Entry 7DCO (electron microscopy, 2.50 A resolution); this record covers chains A and H of the 56 polymer chains in the assembly.

== Chain A ==
Protein: PRP8 isoform 1
Organism: Saccharomyces cerevisiae
Reference sequence: A0A6A5PW68 (A0A6A5PW68_YEASX); numbering as in UniProt (aligned over 1-2413)
Sequence (2413 residues; row label = number of the first residue in the row):
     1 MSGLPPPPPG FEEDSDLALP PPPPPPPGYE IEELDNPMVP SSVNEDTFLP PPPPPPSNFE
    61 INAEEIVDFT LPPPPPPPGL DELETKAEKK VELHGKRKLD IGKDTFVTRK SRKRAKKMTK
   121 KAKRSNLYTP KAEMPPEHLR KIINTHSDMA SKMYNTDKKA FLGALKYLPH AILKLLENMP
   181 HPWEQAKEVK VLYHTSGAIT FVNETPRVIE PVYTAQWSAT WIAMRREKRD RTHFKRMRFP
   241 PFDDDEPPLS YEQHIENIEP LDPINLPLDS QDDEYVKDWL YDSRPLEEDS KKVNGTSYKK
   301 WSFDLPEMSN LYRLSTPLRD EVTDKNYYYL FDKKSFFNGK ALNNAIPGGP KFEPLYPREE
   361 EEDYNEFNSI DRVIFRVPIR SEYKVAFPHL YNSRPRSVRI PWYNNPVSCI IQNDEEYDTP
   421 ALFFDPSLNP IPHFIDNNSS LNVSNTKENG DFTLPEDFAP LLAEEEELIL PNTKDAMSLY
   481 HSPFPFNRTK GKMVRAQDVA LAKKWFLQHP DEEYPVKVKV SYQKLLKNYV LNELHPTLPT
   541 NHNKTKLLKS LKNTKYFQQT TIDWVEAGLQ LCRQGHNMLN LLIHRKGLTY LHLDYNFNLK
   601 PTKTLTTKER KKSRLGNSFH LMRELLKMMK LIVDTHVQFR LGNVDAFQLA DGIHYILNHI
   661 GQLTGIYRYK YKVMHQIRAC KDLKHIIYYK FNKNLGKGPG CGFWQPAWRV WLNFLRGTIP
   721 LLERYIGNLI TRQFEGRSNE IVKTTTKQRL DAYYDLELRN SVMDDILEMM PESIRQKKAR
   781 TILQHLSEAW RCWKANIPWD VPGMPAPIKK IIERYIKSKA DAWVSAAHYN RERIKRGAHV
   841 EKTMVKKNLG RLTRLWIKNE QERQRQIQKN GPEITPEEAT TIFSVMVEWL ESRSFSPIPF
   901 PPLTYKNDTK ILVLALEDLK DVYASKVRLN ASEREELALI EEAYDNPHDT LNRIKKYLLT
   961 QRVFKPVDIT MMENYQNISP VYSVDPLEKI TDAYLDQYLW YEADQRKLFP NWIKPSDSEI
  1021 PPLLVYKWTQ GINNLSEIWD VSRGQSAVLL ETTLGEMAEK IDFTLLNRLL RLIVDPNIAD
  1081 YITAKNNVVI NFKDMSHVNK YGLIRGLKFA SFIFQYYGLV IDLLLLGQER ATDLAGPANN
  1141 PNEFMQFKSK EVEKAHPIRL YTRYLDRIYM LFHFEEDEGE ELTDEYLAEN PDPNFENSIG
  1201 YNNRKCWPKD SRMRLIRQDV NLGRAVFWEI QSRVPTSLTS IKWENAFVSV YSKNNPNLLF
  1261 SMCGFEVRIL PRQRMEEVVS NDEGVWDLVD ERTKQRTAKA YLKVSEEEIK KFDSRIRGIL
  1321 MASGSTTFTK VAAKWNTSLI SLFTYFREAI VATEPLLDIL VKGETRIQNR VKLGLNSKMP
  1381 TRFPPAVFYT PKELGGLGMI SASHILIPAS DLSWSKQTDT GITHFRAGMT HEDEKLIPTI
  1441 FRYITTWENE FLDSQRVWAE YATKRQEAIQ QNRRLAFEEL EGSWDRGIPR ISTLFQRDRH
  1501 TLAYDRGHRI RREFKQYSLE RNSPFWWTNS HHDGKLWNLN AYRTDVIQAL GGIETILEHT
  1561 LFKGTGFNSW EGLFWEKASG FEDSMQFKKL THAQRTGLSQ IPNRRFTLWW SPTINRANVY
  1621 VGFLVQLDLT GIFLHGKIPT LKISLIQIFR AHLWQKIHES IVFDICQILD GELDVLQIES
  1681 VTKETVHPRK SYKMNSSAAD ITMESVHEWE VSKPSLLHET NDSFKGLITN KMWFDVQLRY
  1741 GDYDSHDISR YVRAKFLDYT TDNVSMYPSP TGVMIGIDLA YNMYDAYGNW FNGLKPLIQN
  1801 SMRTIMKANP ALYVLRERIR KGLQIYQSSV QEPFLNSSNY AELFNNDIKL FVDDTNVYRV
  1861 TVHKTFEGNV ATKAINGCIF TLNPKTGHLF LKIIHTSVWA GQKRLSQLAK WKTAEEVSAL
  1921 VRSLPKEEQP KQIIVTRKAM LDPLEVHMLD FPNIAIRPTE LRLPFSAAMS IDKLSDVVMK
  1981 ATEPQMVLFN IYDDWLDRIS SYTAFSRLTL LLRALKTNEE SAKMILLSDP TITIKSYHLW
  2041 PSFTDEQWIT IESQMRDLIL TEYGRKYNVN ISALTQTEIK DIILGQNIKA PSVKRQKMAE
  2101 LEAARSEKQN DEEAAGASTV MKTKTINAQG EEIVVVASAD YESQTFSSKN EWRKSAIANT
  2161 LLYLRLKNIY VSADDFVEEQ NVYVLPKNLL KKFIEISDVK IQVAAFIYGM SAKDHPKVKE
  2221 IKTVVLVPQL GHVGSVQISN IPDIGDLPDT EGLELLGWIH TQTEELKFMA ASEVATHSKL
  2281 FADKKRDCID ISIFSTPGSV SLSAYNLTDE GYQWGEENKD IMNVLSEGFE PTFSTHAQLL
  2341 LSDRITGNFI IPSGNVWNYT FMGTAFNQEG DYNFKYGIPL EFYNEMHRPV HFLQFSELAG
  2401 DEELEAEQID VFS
Unresolved in the structure: 1-126, 432-450, 2086-2148
Residues lining bound ligands: inositol hexakisphosphate (IHP): Arg236, Lys517, Tyr655, His659, Lys681, Lys684, His685, Tyr688, Tyr689, Asn692, Lys697, Gly698

== Chain H ==
Molecule: U2 snRNA
Organism: Saccharomyces cerevisiae
Sequence (1175 nucleotides; numbered 1 to 1175; the number before each row is that of its first residue):
     1 ACGAAUCUCU UUGCCUUUUG GCUUAGAUCA AGUGUAGUAU CUGUUCUUUU CAGUGUAACA
    61 ACUGAAAUGA CCUCAAUGAG GCUCAUUACC UUUUAAUUUG UUACAAUACA CAUUUUUUGG
   121 CACCCAAAAU AAUAAAAUGG ACGGGAAGAG ACUUUUUAAG CAAGACGUUU UCCGCUAAUG
   181 ACACCUCGCA CGAGUCGUUC UUGCUAUCUU UGGUCGCUUG AUGUUUCUUC UUAACCCGUU
   241 CUUAUGAUGG UUUUUCGAAA UUGGUUUUUG AGACGACGGU UGCUCAAGGU UAUUGUUUUU
   301 GUUUUCUUCU GGUUGUUUUC UAUUUUCUUU UUUUUAGCUU UCUGUUUCUC CCUUAGUUUG
   361 GCUUUUUGCU UCAUACUCUU CCCUGUCUUU CCGAGCCGUU UAUGUCCAAC GCGGGAUUUG
   421 GUUUUUCUUU AUCGAUGGGA AGAAAUGGUG CUAUAGUAGG UUGGGAGAUA AUAUUUAUGG
   481 UAUGGGGUGC UAGUGCGGAU GGGGCGCUCU UAUUGUUGAU UUCUUCGCUC GUCUUCUUUU
   541 UCUGGUGGCG CUGCAAGAGG AAGUUUUUCG ACUUUGUUAU GAUUUUUGGU UUGCAAGGAA
   601 AGGUGUCUUA CGAUUCUUUU UUUGAUGUAA UAGGAUAAGC UUGCUUAUCC CCCAAGUAUC
   661 GGCCAAAGUU GUUGAUUUUC CUUUUGAAGU GUCCUCGGUU UGAGGGGGUG UAGGGUGGGG
   721 UUGGUCUACA AUAAGAGUGU UCCAUUGUUA ACGUGCUGGC GUCUUUUACU AUAUUUUUUU
   781 UCCCAGUUUA UUUUGUGCUU AUUUUCUCAU UGAGGAGAAG GAGCUCUUCU CGCAGGAUAU
   841 AAAUGGAGGU UUGCUAAAGG GGAGGAGAUG UGUUUGUGAG AAUACUGCUG AGAGAGUUCU
   901 GGAAGAGAAA AAAAGGAGGC AAUGGAAGGC GUUUGCUGGG AAAAGAGAAG AGCCAUGACU
   961 GCAUCUGUUG UUUCAAGGCC AGUUUUAUUA ACCGCCUAUG UCAUAGAGGC GUUUUUUUUG
  1021 GAGGGAUUUG AAGAAUGCCG GCGGCAUCAA GAAACGGACU UGAUGGUUGA CGCCUGUUUU
  1081 UAAAGUUAGA GACGUCGCGA CCCUCGCACU UGUGGAGUCG UUCUUGACUU UUACUUUGGU
  1141 CGCUUGAUGU UUCUCUCGUC UUCCCGUUCG CUCUU
Unresolved in the structure: 74-78, 87-109, 124-138, 151-1088, 1107-1114, 1131-1137, 1155-1158, 1170-1175

== Chain A / chain H interface ==
Contacting residue pairs (32):
  Asp751(A) with C22(H), sugar contact
  Asp755(A) with G21(H), hydrogen bond to the sugar; C22(H), sugar contact
  Arg759(A) with G21(H), hydrogen bond to the phosphate
  Lys777(A) with U16(H), phosphate contact
  Arg780(A) with U17(H), sugar contact
  Thr781(A) with U18(H), base contact; U19(H), hydrogen bond to the phosphate
  Gln784(A) with U19(H), base contact
  Ser787(A) with C22(H), hydrogen bond to the phosphate
  Trp790(A) with U23(H), hydrogen bond to the phosphate
  Lys794(A) with U24(H), salt bridge to the phosphate; A25(H), salt bridge to the phosphate
  Lys819(A) with U23(H), salt bridge to the phosphate
  Trp823(A) with U24(H), hydrogen bond to the phosphate
  Thr843(A) with U24(H), base contact
  Lys846(A) with U24(H), base contact
  Lys847(A) with U23(H), hydrogen bond to the phosphate; U24(H), salt bridge to the phosphate
  Arg851(A) with U24(H), salt bridge to the phosphate
  Arg854(A) with A25(H), salt bridge to the phosphate
  Leu929(A) with A30(H), phosphate contact
  Asn930(A) with C29(H), hydrogen bond to the phosphate; A30(H), phosphate contact
  Ala931(A) with A30(H), hydrogen bond to the phosphate
  Arg934(A) with A30(H), salt bridge to the phosphate; A31(H), salt bridge to the phosphate
  Lys1093(A) with A25(H), base contact; A27(H), salt bridge to the phosphate
  Asp1094(A) with A25(H), base contact
  Phe1587(A) with A31(H), phosphate contact
  Arg1595(A) with C29(H), sugar contact
Also at the interface, not in a pair above, chain A (29 interface residues in all): Ala752, Gly850, Lys1588, His1592
Also at the interface, not in a pair above, chain H (15 interface residues in all): U28, G32

== Overview ==
The interface between chain A and chain H involves 29 residues on one side and 15 on the other; the contacts
include 9 hydrogen bonds and 9 salt bridges. Polar pairs include Asp755(A)-G21(H), Arg759(A)-G21(H) and
Thr781(A)-U19(H). Chain A binds inositol hexakisphosphate.
Here chain A is PRP8 isoform 1 and chain H is U2 snRNA, both from Saccharomyces cerevisiae. Entry 7DCO
(Cryo-EM structure of the activated spliceosome (Bact complex) at an atomic resolution of 2.5 angstrom) was
determined by electron microscopy together with 7DCP, 7DCQ, 7DCR and 7DD3 from the same study.
